PDB entry 8FEF | electron microscopy, 2.71 A resolution | chains A and D of the 10 polymer chains in the assembly

[Chain A]
Molecule: Virulence factor Mce family protein
Organism: Mycolicibacterium smegmatis MC2 155
UniProt: A0QNR2 (A0QNR2_MYCS2); residue numbers follow UniProt; this construct covers 1-409
Sequence (409 residues; row label = number of the first residue in the row):
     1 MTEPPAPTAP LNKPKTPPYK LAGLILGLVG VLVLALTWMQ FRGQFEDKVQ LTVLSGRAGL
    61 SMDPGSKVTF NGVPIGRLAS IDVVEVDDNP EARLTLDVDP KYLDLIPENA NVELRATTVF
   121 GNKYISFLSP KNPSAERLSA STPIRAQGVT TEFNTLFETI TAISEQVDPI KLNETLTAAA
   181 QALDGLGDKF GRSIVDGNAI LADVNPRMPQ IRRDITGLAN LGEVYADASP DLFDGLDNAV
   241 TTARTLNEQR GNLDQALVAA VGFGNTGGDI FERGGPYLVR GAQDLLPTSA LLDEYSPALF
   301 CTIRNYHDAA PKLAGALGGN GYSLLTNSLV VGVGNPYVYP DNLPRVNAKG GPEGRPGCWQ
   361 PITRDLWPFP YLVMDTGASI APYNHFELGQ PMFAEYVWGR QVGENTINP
Not modelled in the structure: 1-17
Disulfide bonds: Cys301-Cys358

[Chain D]
Molecule: Virulence factor mce family protein
Organism: Mycolicibacterium smegmatis MC2 155
UniProt: A0QNR5 (A0QNR5_MYCS2); numbering as in UniProt (aligned over 1-547)
Sequence (547 residues; row label = number of the first residue in the row):
     1 MSTIFNIRNI QLPRLSRAAV IIGALVVAAA LVAGYFGMNA YRKLTNTTVT AYFPEVLALY
    61 PGDKVLIMGV RVGSIDSIET AGDKMKVVFH FNNKYKVPEN ATASILNPSL VASRVIQLSP
   121 PYTGGPTLRD GAVLDVDRTQ VPIEYDEVRN QVTRLLADLG PTPEQPKGPF GDIIESFADG
   181 FAGKGEQLNR TLRGLSDALT ALNEGRGDFF AVVKSLALFV NALHRSDQQF VALNNDLAQF
   241 TNSFTNTDQE LANALQDLNR VLKTTREFLD RNGGVLTHDI DNLEQVTTAI LQPEPRDGLE
   301 TGLHAYPNLA ANVLNINSPN QGGIIGLPVL PGVTNFSNPL QFVCSSIQAG SRLGYQESAE
   361 LCAQYLAPIM DAIKFNYLPF GMNLASTAMT LPKQIAYSEK RLQPPPGYKD TTVPGIWSRD
   421 TLFSHGNHEP GWIVAPGMQG VQVQPATANM LTPESLAELL GGPDIVPPPA PPAFGTTRGG
   481 NLPGPPNAFD ENNPLPPPWY PQPGPPPAPA PGVIPGDPLS AVAPAAPAAP AAPAPAGPPL
   541 PAEAGAG
Not modelled in the structure: 1-41, 333-374, 469-547

[Chain A / chain D interface]
Residue-residue contacts (132; chain A residue first):
  Phe120(A) with Leu110(D), hydrophobic
  Val331(A) with Ile325(D), hydrophobic; Thr387(D)
  Gly332(A) with Ala385(D); Thr387(D), hydrogen bond (backbone-side chain)
  Val333(A) with Asn383(D); Ala385(D); Ser386(D)
  Gly334(A) with Ser386(D); Met389(D)
  Tyr337(A) with Asn315(D)
  Pro340(A) with Gln442(D); Val443(D); Gln444(D)
  Asp341(A) with Val413(D); Gln442(D); Val443(D); Gln444(D); Thr447(D), hydrogen bond
  Asn342(A) with Thr412(D); Val413(D)
  Pro344(A) with Asn308(D)
  Arg345(A) with Gln439(D); Val441(D)
  Asn347(A) with Arg401(D)
  Lys349(A) with Ser398(D), hydrogen bond (backbone-side chain); Glu399(D)
  Gly350(A) with Ser398(D)
  Gly351(A) with Tyr397(D); Ser398(D), hydrogen bond (backbone-side chain)
  Glu353(A) with Lys400(D), hydrogen bond (backbone-side chain)
  Gly354(A) with Tyr397(D); Ser398(D); Lys400(D)
  Trp359(A) with Ala396(D), hydrophobic
  Trp367(A) with Pro319(D); Asn320(D); Gln321(D); Gly322(D)
  Pro368(A) with Pro319(D)
  Phe369(A) with Asn317(D); Pro319(D)
  Pro370(A) with Gln394(D)
  Tyr371(A) with Leu314(D); Asn315(D), hydrogen bond; Gln394(D), hydrogen bond (backbone-backbone); Ile395(D); Ala396(D), hydrogen bond (backbone-backbone)
  Leu372(A) with Ala396(D); Tyr397(D); Ser398(D)
  Val373(A) with Ile395(D), hydrophobic; Ala396(D), hydrogen bond (backbone-backbone); Tyr397(D), hydrophobic; Ser398(D), hydrogen bond (backbone-backbone); Leu402(D); Pro414(D), hydrophobic
  Met374(A) with Leu314(D), hydrophobic; Ser398(D); Leu402(D), hydrophobic; Pro414(D)
  Asp375(A) with Glu399(D); Arg401(D), salt bridge; Leu402(D); Met438(D)
  Thr376(A) with Ala311(D)
  Gly377(A) with Pro414(D)
  Ala378(A) with Asn315(D); Thr412(D); Pro414(D)
  Ser379(A) with Asn315(D); Asp410(D); Thr411(D); Thr412(D), hydrogen bond (backbone-backbone); Pro414(D)
  Ile380(A) with Asn315(D); Asn317(D); Thr390(D)
  Ala381(A) with Thr390(D), hydrogen bond (backbone-side chain); Asp410(D)
  Pro382(A) with Asp410(D); Thr411(D); Thr412(D)
  Tyr383(A) with Ser386(D); Ala388(D); Met389(D), hydrogen bond (backbone-backbone); Thr390(D), hydrogen bond (backbone-backbone)
  Asn384(A) with Ala388(D); Thr390(D), hydrogen bond; Leu391(D)
  His385(A) with Ser386(D); Ala388(D); His425(D), hydrogen bond
  Phe386(A) with Ala385(D), hydrophobic; Ser386(D)
  Glu387(A) with Ala385(D); Ser386(D), hydrogen bond (backbone-backbone); His425(D), salt bridge
  Leu388(A) with Leu384(D); Ala385(D), hydrophobic
  Gly389(A) with Asn383(D); Leu384(D), hydrogen bond (backbone-backbone); Ala385(D)
  Pro391(A) with Asn383(D)
  Met392(A) with Met382(D); Asn383(D), hydrogen bond (backbone-backbone)
  Phe393(A) with Gly381(D)
  Ala394(A) with Phe380(D); Gly381(D), hydrogen bond (backbone-backbone)
  Glu395(A) with Pro379(D)
  Tyr396(A) with Tyr377(D), hydrophobic; Leu378(D); Pro379(D), hydrogen bond (backbone-backbone)
  Val397(A) with Pro379(D), hydrophobic
  Glu404(A) with Asn427(D); Ala446(D)
  Asn405(A) with Asn427(D), hydrogen bond (backbone-side chain); Gln444(D)
  Thr406(A) with Asn427(D)
  Ile407(A) with Thr411(D); Thr412(D), hydrogen bond (backbone-backbone); Val413(D), hydrophobic
  Asn408(A) with Lys409(D); Thr411(D); Ser418(D), hydrogen bond; Ser424(D), hydrogen bond (side chain-backbone); His425(D); Gly426(D), hydrogen bond (backbone-backbone); Asn427(D); Trp432(D)
  Pro409(A) with Thr412(D); His425(D)
Also at the interface, not in a pair above, chain A (57 interface residues in all): Asn335, Val346, Arg355
Also at the interface, not in a pair above, chain D (61 interface residues in all): Ser318, Leu327, Pro392, Ile416, Gly437, Gly440

[In short]
The interface between chain A and chain D involves 57 residues on one side and 61 on the other; the contacts
include 26 hydrogen bonds and 2 salt bridges. Polar pairs include Asp375(A)-Arg401(D), Glu387(A)-His425(D) and
Gly332(A)-Thr387(D).
Here chain A is Virulence factor Mce family protein and chain D is Virulence factor mce family protein, both
from Mycolicibacterium smegmatis MC2 155. Entry 8FEF (Structure of Mce1 transporter from Mycobacterium
smegmatis (Map0)) was determined by electron microscopy (same publication as 8FED and 8FEE).
